Entry 7O71 (electron microscopy, 2.40 A resolution); this record covers chains 1 and 3 of the 42 polymer chains in the assembly.

== Chain 1 ==
Protein: NADH-ubiquinone oxidoreductase chain 1
Source organism: Yarrowia lipolytica
Notes: EC 7.1.1.2
Reference sequence: S5U3V2 (S5U3V2_YARLL); residues 1-341 here = UniProt positions 1-341
Amino-acid sequence (341 residues; row label = number of the first residue in the row):
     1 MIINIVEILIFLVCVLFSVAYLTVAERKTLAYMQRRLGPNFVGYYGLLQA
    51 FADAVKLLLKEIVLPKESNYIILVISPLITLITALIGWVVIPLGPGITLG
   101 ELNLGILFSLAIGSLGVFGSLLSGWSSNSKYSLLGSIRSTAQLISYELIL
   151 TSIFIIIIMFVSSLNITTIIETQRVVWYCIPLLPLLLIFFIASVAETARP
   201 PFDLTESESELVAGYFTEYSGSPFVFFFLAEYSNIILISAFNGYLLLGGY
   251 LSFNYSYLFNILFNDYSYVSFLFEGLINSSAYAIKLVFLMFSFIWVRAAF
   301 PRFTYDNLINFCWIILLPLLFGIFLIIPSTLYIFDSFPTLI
Disordered / not traced: 341
Modified / non-standard residues: M1 (N-formylmethionine; FME)
Residues lining bound ligands:
  - 1,2-Distearoyl-sn-glycerophosphoethanolamine (3PE), molecule 1: N69, I72, I82
  - 1,2-Distearoyl-sn-glycerophosphoethanolamine (3PE), molecule 2: E101, L102, N103, L104, F108
  - 1,2-Distearoyl-sn-glycerophosphoethanolamine (3PE), molecule 3: Q173, R174, V175, V176, W177, C179, I180, L183, L186, F253, N254
  - 1,2-Distearoyl-sn-glycerophosphoethanolamine (3PE), molecule 4: P184, L187, I188, F190, I191, P201, F202, S292, W295, V296, F300, F303, N310, F311, I315, L316, L319
  - 1,2-Distearoyl-sn-glycerophosphoethanolamine (3PE), molecule 5: P318, F321, G322, L325
  - diundecyl phosphatidyl choline (PLC), molecule 1: F17, F41, L48, F51, V55
  - diundecyl phosphatidyl choline (PLC), molecule 2: F17, Y21, N40, F41, V42, G43, Y44, L47, L48, F51
  - diundecyl phosphatidyl choline (PLC), molecule 3: I326, T330, I333, F334
Reported in the primary citation:
  - contacts within the chain: E208-R302

== Chain 3 ==
Protein: NADH-ubiquinone oxidoreductase chain 3
Source organism: Yarrowia lipolytica
Notes: EC 7.1.1.2
Reference sequence: S5TMS4 (S5TMS4_YARLL); numbering as in UniProt (aligned over 1-128)
Amino-acid sequence (128 residues; numbered 1 to 128; the number before each row is that of its first residue):
     1 MNTFIIFIILIPIVGFALLAVNILLAVYKPYNEKLGAFECGLTSFNQTRL
    51 AFNAAFILVAILFLPFDLEISTLLPYVMSIYLVSNYGFTIVLLFLLILII
   101 GFVYEINTNALKINKHNKPNTDSLIYKL
Modified / non-standard residues: M1 (N-formylmethionine; FME)
Residues lining bound ligands:
  - 1,2-Distearoyl-sn-glycerophosphoethanolamine (3PE), molecule 1: F16, A20, L35
  - 1,2-Distearoyl-sn-glycerophosphoethanolamine (3PE), molecule 2: I99, V103, I106, N107, N109
  - Phosphatidylinositol (T7X): I23, L24, L25, A26, V27

== Interface between chain 1 and chain 3 ==
Pairs across the interface (114; chain 1 residue first):
  M1(1) with M1(3); I6(3)
  N4(1) with M1(3); T3(3)
  I5(1) with I6(3), hydrophobic
  E7(1) with T3(3)
  I8(1) with T3(3); I6(3), hydrophobic; F7(3); L10(3), hydrophobic
  L12(1) with F7(3), hydrophobic; L10(3), hydrophobic; I11(3), hydrophobic
  L57(1) with N22(3)
  L58(1) with L18(3), hydrophobic; N22(3), hydrogen bond (backbone-side chain)
  L59(1) with L25(3), hydrophobic; A26(3)
  K60(1) with N22(3), hydrogen bond (backbone-side chain); A26(3)
  E61(1) with A26(3); V27(3); K29(3), hydrogen bond (side chain-backbone); K34(3), salt bridge
  I62(1) with N22(3); I23(3), hydrophobic; Y28(3)
  L64(1) with Y28(3); L35(3)
  P65(1) with L35(3)
  K66(1) with N32(3), hydrogen bond; L35(3), hydrogen bond (backbone-backbone)
  V74(1) with L19(3), hydrophobic
  L78(1) with G15(3); F16(3), hydrophobic
  I82(1) with I11(3); P12(3), hydrophobic
  L85(1) with F7(3); I11(3), hydrophobic
  V89(1) with F4(3), hydrophobic; F7(3), hydrophobic
  L99(1) with T3(3), hydrogen bond (backbone-side chain); F4(3); F7(3), hydrophobic
  G100(1) with F4(3)
  L102(1) with F4(3), hydrophobic
  L107(1) with L74(3), hydrophobic
  F108(1) with F4(3), hydrophobic
  K130(1) with R49(3)
  Y131(1) with E39(3); S44(3), hydrogen bond
  L133(1) with R49(3)
  L134(1) with L50(3), hydrophobic; F56(3), hydrophobic
  I137(1) with F56(3), hydrophobic
  R138(1) with F56(3)
  I144(1) with F63(3)
  L148(1) with F63(3), hydrophobic; D67(3)
  T151(1) with I70(3)
  S152(1) with I70(3)
  I155(1) with I70(3); V77(3)
  I158(1) with V77(3), hydrophobic
  M159(1) with V77(3), hydrophobic
  S162(1) with V77(3), hydrogen bond (side chain-backbone); M78(3)
  S163(1) with M78(3)
  L164(1) with M78(3), hydrophobic
  V212(1) with F38(3), hydrophobic
  T217(1) with F38(3)
  E218(1) with G36(3); A37(3); F38(3), hydrogen bond (side chain-backbone)
  G221(1) with N22(3)
  S222(1) with L19(3); N22(3), hydrogen bond
  F226(1) with G15(3); L18(3), hydrophobic; L19(3)
  Y305(1) with F56(3), hydrophobic; V59(3)
  D306(1) with I113(3)
  I309(1) with V59(3), hydrophobic
  W313(1) with L62(3); F66(3), hydrophobic; F102(3); L111(3), hydrophobic
  I314(1) with K112(3)
  L317(1) with F102(3), hydrophobic
  P318(1) with F102(3)
  F321(1) with E69(3); I70(3), hydrophobic; I99(3), hydrophobic; F102(3), hydrophobic
  F324(1) with I70(3), hydrophobic; L95(3)
  L325(1) with L92(3), hydrophobic; L95(3), hydrophobic; I99(3), hydrophobic
  P328(1) with Y76(3); F88(3)
  S329(1) with F88(3)
  Y332(1) with N85(3); F88(3), hydrophobic
  F337(1) with I80(3), hydrophobic; Y81(3); S84(3); N85(3); F88(3), hydrophobic
  P338(1) with I80(3); Y81(3)
  T339(1) with Y81(3)
  L340(1) with M78(3)
Also at the interface, not in a pair above, chain 1 (73 interface residues in all): F11, V63, E67, I86, W88, A141, E147, P223, L331
Also at the interface, not in a pair above, chain 3 (65 interface residues in all): N2, I8, V21, P30, C40, N46, Q47, A60, L73, S79, L96, I106

== Summary ==
The interface between chain 1 and chain 3 involves 73 residues on one side and 65 on the other; the contacts
include 10 hydrogen bonds and 1 salt bridge. Among the polar pairs are E61(1)-K34(3), L58(1)-N22(3) and
K60(1)-N22(3). From the paper: contacts within the chain involving R302(1) and E208(1).
Chain 1 is NADH-ubiquinone oxidoreductase chain 1 and chain 3 is NADH-ubiquinone oxidoreductase chain 3, both
from Yarrowia lipolytica; the structure, Cryo-EM structure of a respiratory complex I, was determined by
electron microscopy (same publication as 7O6Y).
